Entry 5N74 (X-ray diffraction, 2.30 A resolution); this record covers chains B and J of the 4 polymer chains in the assembly.

== Chain B ==
Molecule: Microtubule-associated protein RP/EB family member 1
From: Homo sapiens
UniProt: Q15691 (MARE1_HUMAN); residues 191-248 here = UniProt positions 191-248
Amino-acid sequence (58 residues; row label = number of the first residue in the row):
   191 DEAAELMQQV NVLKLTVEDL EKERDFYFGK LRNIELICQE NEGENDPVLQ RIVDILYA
Disordered / not traced: 191-192
Curated features (UniProtKB/Swiss-Prot):
  - region: Thr206 to Glu211 (Interaction with APC), Lys220 to Ile242 (APC-binding)
  - modified residue: Lys220 (N6-acetyllysine)

== Chain J ==
Molecule: Karyogamy protein KAR9
From: Saccharomyces cerevisiae
UniProt: P32526 (KAR9_YEAST); residues -6 to 13 here correspond to UniProt positions 614-633 (UniProt number = residue number + 620)
Amino-acid sequence (21 residues; each row starts with the number of its first residue; numbers below 1 keep their minus sign (Gly-7 is residue -7)):
    -7 GSTRRRTRLR PPTPLSQLLS P
Disordered / not traced: -7 to -2, 12-13
Differences from the reference sequence: expression tag (-7)

== How chain B and chain J interact ==
Contacting residue pairs (11; chain B residue first):
  Val202(B) - Leu10(J)
  Val202(B) - Leu11(J)  hydrophobic
  Thr206(B) - Leu10(J)  hydrogen bond (side chain-backbone)
  Thr206(B) - Leu11(J)
  Asp209(B) - Leu10(J)
  Glu213(B) - Pro4(J)
  Glu213(B) - Thr5(J)  hydrogen bond (side chain-backbone)
  Phe216(B) - Arg2(J)
  Tyr217(B) - Arg2(J)  hydrogen bond (side chain-backbone)
  Tyr217(B) - Pro3(J)
  Tyr217(B) - Pro4(J)
Interface residues without a listed pair, chain B (7 interface residues in all): Leu210
Interface residues without a listed pair, chain J (7 interface residues in all): Leu7
From the paper, about this interface:
  - hot spots on chain B (mutagenesis) - Y217A/E225A: abolished binding to Kar9c-p1

== Overview ==
The chain B/chain J interface involves 7 residues from each chain; the contacts include 3 hydrogen bonds.
Polar pairs include Thr206(B)-Leu10(J), Glu213(B)-Thr5(J) and Tyr217(B)-Arg2(J). The paper reports that
Y217A/E225A of chain B abolish binding to Kar9c-p1.
Chain B is Microtubule-associated protein RP/EB family member 1 (Homo sapiens) and chain J is Karyogamy
protein KAR9 (Saccharomyces cerevisiae); the structure, Microtubule end binding protein complex, was
determined by X-ray diffraction.
